Entry 8Y62 (electron microscopy, 3.20 A resolution); this record covers chains A and B of the 5 polymer chains in the assembly.

# Chain A
Protein: Guanine nucleotide-binding protein G(i) subunit alpha-1
From: Homo sapiens
UniProtKB: P63096 (GNAI1_HUMAN); numbering as in UniProt (aligned over 1-354)
Chain sequence (354 residues; each row starts with the number of its first residue):
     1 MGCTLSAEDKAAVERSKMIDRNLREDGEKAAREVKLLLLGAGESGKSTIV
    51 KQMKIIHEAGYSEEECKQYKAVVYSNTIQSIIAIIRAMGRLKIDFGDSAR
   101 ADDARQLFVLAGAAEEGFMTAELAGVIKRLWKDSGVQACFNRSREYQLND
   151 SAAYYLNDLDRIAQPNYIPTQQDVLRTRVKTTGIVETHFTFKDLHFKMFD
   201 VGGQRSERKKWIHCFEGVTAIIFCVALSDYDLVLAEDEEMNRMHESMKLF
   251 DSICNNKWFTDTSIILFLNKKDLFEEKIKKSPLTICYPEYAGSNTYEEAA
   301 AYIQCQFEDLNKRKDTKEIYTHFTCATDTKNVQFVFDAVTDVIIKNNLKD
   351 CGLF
Not modelled in the structure: 1-4, 56-181, 234-242
Swiss-Prot annotation at these positions:
  - region: Lys35 to Thr48 (G1 motif), Asp173 to Thr181 (G2 motif), Phe196 to Arg205 (G3 motif), Ile265 to Asp272 (G4 motif), Thr324 to Thr329 (G5 motif)
  - binding site (GTP): Glu43 to Thr48, Ser151, Leu175 to Thr181, Asp200 to Gln204, Asn269 to Asp272, Ala326
  - binding site (Mg(2+)): Ser47, Thr181
  - modified residue: Arg178 (ADP-ribosylarginine), Gln204 (Deamidated glutamine), Cys351 (ADP-ribosylcysteine)
  - lipidation: Gly2 (N-myristoyl glycine), Cys3 (S-palmitoyl cysteine)
  - natural variant: Gly40 (G40C: In NEDHISB; G40R: In NEDHISB), Gly45 (G45D: In NEDHISB), Thr48 (T48I: In NEDHISB; T48K: In NEDHISB), Gln52 (Q52P: In NEDHISB), Ser75 (deletion: In NEDHISB; uncertain significance), Gln172 (deletion: In NEDHISB), Asp173 (D173V: In NEDHISB), Glu186 to Phe189 (deletion: In NEDHISB; uncertain significance), Cys224 (C224Y: In NEDHISB), Lys270 (K270N: In NEDHISB; K270R: In NEDHISB), Asp272 (D272G: In NEDHISB), Ala326 (A326P: In NEDHISB), 1 further natural variant entry in UniProt
  - mutagenesis: Gly42 (G42R: Abolishes switch to an activated conformation and dissociation from beta and gamma subunits upon GTP binding. Abolishes interaction with RGS family members), Glu116 (E116L: Enhances interaction (inactive GDP-bound) with RGS14), Gln147 (Q147L: Enhances interaction (inactive GDP-bound) with RGS14), Glu245 (E245L: Enhances interaction (inactive GDP-bound) with RGS14)

# Chain B
Protein: Guanine nucleotide-binding protein G(I)/G(S)/G(T) subunit beta-1
From: Homo sapiens
UniProtKB: P62873 (GBB1_HUMAN); residues 2-340 here = UniProt positions 2-340
Chain sequence (358 residues; each row starts with the number of its first residue; numbers below 1 keep their minus sign (Met-17 is residue -17)):
   -17 MHHHHHHLEVLFQGPGSSGSELDQLRQEAEQLKNQIRDARKACADATLSQ
    33 ITNNIDPVGRIQMRTRRTLRGHLAKIYAMHWGTDSRLLVSASQDGKLIIW
    83 DSYTTNKVHAIPLRSSWVMTCAYAPSGNYVACGGLDNICSIYNLKTREGN
   133 VRVSRELAGHTGYLSCCRFLDDNQIVTSSGDTTCALWDIETGQQTTTFTG
   183 HTGDVMSLSLAPDTRLFVSGACDASAKLWDVREGMCRQTFTGHESDINAI
   233 CFFPNGNAFATGSDDATCRLFDLRADQELMTYSHDNIICGITSVSFSKSG
   283 RLLLAGYDDFNCNVWDALKADRAGVLAGHDNRVSCLGVTDDGMAVATGSW
   333 DSFLKIWN
Not modelled in the structure: -17 to 4
Construct notes: initiating methionine (-17); expression tag (-16 to 1)
Swiss-Prot annotation at these positions:
  - modified residue: Ser2 (N-acetylserine), His266 (Phosphohistidine)
  - natural variant: Leu30 (L30F: In MRD42; uncertain significance), Arg52 (R52G: In MRD42), Gly64 (G64V: In MRD42), Asp76 (D76E: In MRD42; D76G: In MRD42), Gly77 (G77S: In MRD42), Lys78 (K78R: In MRD42), Ile80 (I80N: In MRD42; I80T: In MRD42), His91 (H91R: In MRD42; uncertain significance), Ala92 (A92T: In MRD42), Pro94 (P94S: In MRD42), Leu95 (L95P: In MRD42), Arg96 (R96L: In MRD42), 5 further natural variant entries in UniProt

# How chain A and chain B interact
Pairs across the interface (38; chain A residue first):
  Ala12(A) with Asn88(B)
  Val13(A) with Asn88(B)
  Arg15(A) with Val90(B), hydrogen bond (side chain-backbone)
  Ser16(A) with Asn88(B); Lys89(B), hydrogen bond (side chain-backbone)
  Ile19(A) with Lys89(B)
  Leu23(A) with Gly53(B); Leu55(B); Lys78(B); Ile80(B), hydrophobic
  Asp26(A) with Lys78(B)
  Gly27(A) with Leu55(B)
  Thr182(A) with Asp118(B); Asn119(B)
  Gly183(A) with Asn119(B)
  Ile184(A) with Trp99(B); Leu117(B)
  Phe199(A) with Trp99(B), hydrophobic
  Gln204(A) with Leu117(B); Gly144(B), hydrogen bond (side chain-backbone); Tyr145(B), hydrogen bond (side chain-backbone)
  Ser206(A) with Tyr145(B); Gly162(B); Asp186(B), hydrogen bond
  Glu207(A) with Asp186(B), hydrogen bond (backbone-side chain)
  Lys210(A) with Tyr145(B); Met188(B), hydrogen bond; Cys204(B); Asp228(B), salt bridge
  Trp211(A) with Leu117(B), hydrophobic
  His213(A) with Lys57(B), hydrogen bond (backbone-side chain); Tyr59(B), hydrogen bond; Trp332(B)
  Cys214(A) with Tyr59(B); Gln75(B)
  Phe215(A) with Trp99(B), hydrophobic
  Glu216(A) with Lys57(B), salt bridge
  Trp258(A) with Arg314(B)
Interface residues without a listed pair, chain A (24 interface residues in all): Asp20, Glu186
Interface residues without a listed pair, chain B (27 interface residues in all): His91, Ala92, His142, Asn230

# In short
The interface between chain A and chain B involves 24 residues on one side and 27 on the other; the contacts
include 9 hydrogen bonds and 2 salt bridges. Polar pairs include Lys210(A)-Asp228(B), Glu216(A)-Lys57(B) and
Arg15(A)-Val90(B).
Here chain A is Guanine nucleotide-binding protein G(i) subunit alpha-1 and chain B is Guanine
nucleotide-binding protein G(I)/G(S)/G(T) subunit beta-1, both from Homo sapiens. Entry 8Y62 (Cryo-EM
structure of the C16:0 ceramide-bound FPR2-Gi complex) was determined by electron microscopy (same publication
as 9JHJ and 8Y63).
